PDB entry 1JYL | X-ray diffraction, 2.40 A resolution | chains A and D of the 4 polymer chains in the assembly

# Chain A (and D)
Protein: CTP:phosphocholine Cytidylyltransferase
Organism: Streptococcus pneumoniae
Notes: chain D of this document is another copy of the same molecule, construct and numbering; everything in this record applies to it too
Reference sequence: Q97QE9 (Q97QE9_STRPN); residues 7-234 here correspond to UniProt positions 2-229 (UniProt number = residue number - 5)
Sequence (254 residues; numbered -19 to 234; the number before each row is that of its first residue; numbers below 1 keep their minus sign (Met-19 is residue -19)):
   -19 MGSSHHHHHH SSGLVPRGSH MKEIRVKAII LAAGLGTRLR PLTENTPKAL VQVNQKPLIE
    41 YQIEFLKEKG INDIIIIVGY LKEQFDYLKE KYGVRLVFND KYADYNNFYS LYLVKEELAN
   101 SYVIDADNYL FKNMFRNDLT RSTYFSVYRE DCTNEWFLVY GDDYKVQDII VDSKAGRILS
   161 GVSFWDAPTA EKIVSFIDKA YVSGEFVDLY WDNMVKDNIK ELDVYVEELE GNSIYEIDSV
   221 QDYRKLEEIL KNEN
Not modelled in the structure: -19 to 3, 232-234
Sequence notes: expression tag (-19 to 6); conflict Leu22 (Met17 in Q97QE9)
Metal / ion sites: Mg2+: Asp107, Glu216, Asp218 (together with CDC)
Small-molecule neighbours: CDC ([2-cytidylate-o'-phosphonyloxyl]-ethyl-trimethyl-ammonium): Leu11, Ala12, Ala13, Gly14, Lys28, Asn79, Tyr82, Tyr85, Asn86, Asn87, Ser90, Asp105, Ala106, Asp107, Trp136, Leu159, Tyr190, Asp192, Glu216, Asp218

# How chain A and chain D interact
Residue-residue contacts (7):
  Tyr128(A) with Tyr128(D), hydrogen bond
  Glu130(A) with Lys154(D), salt bridge; Ala155(D)
  Cys132(A) with Cys132(D), hydrophobic
  Lys154(A) with Glu130(D)
  Ala155(A) with Glu130(D); Ala155(D), hydrophobic
Also at the interface, not in a pair above, chain A (6 interface residues in all): Asp131
Also at the interface, not in a pair above, chain D (6 interface residues in all): Gly156

# Overview
The chain A/chain D interface involves 6 residues from each chain; the contacts include 1 hydrogen bond and 1
salt bridge. Polar pairs include Glu130(A)-Lys154(D) and Tyr128(A)-Tyr128(D). Bound to chain A: compound CDC.
The Mg2+ site is built by Asp107(A), Glu216(A) and Asp218(A).
Chain A and chain D are both CTP:phosphocholine Cytidylyltransferase (Streptococcus pneumoniae); the
structure, Catalytic Mechanism of CTP:phosphocholine Cytidylyltransferase from Streptococcus pneumoniae
(LicC), was determined by X-ray diffraction, deposited together with 1JYK.
